PDB entry 9CXT | electron microscopy, 3.40 A resolution | chains A and B of the 6 polymer chains in the assembly

# Chain A
Protein: Hemagglutinin HA1 chain
Organism: Influenza A virus (strain A/Hong Kong/1/1968 H3N2)
UniProt: Q91MA7 (HEMA_I68A4); residues 1-328 here correspond to UniProt positions 17-344 (UniProt number = residue number + 16)
Amino-acid sequence (352 residues; numbered -23 to 328; the number before each row is that of its first residue; numbers below 1 keep their minus sign (Met-23 is residue -23)):
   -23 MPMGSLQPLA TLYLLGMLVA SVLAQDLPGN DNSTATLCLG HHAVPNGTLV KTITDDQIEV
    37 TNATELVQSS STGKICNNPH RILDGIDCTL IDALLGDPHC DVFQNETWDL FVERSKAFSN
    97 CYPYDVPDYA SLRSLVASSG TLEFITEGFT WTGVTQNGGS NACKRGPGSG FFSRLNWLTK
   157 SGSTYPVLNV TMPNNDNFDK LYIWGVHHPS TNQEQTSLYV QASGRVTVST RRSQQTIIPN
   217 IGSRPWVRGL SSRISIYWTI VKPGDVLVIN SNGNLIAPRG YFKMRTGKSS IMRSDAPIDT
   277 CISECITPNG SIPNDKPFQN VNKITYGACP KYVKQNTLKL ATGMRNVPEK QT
Unresolved in the structure: -23 to 9, 327-328
Sequence notes: initiating methionine (-23); expression tag (-22 to 0)
Disulfide bonds: Cys52-Cys277, Cys64-Cys76, Cys97-Cys139, Cys281-Cys305
Covalent attachments: N-acetylglucosamine (NAG) linked to Asn22, Asn38, Asn81, Asn165, Asn285
UniProt features mapped onto this chain:
  - glycosylation (N-linked (GlcNAc...) asparagine): Asn8, Asn22, Asn38, Asn81, Asn165, Asn285
From the paper describing this entry:
  - post-translational modification sites: Asn165
  - post-translational modification sites: Asn22, Asn38, Asn285 (by similarity / conservation)

# Chain B
Protein: Hemagglutinin HA2 chain, Green fluorescent protein fusion
Organism: Influenza A virus (strain A/Hong Kong/1/1968 H3N2)
UniProt: chimeric construct of Q91MA7, P42212: residues 0-179 from Q91MA7 (HEMA_I68A4) positions 345-524 (UniProt number = residue number + 345); residues 320-462 from P42212 positions 91-233 (UniProt number = residue number - 229)
Amino-acid sequence (494 residues; row label = number of the first residue in the row; numbering starts at 0):
     0 RGLFGAIAGF IENGWEGMID GWYGFRHQNS EGTGQAADLK STQAAIDQIN GKLNRVIEKT
    60 NEKFHQIEKE FSEVEGRIQD LEKYVEDTKI DLWSYNAELL VALENQHTID LTDSEMNKLF
   120 EKTRRQLREN AEDMGNGCFK IYHKCDNACI ESIRNGTYDH DVYRDEALNN RFQIKGVELK
   180 LELIKRMKQI EDKIEEIESK QKKIENEIAR IKKIKLVPRG SVDENLYFQA MSKGEELFTG
   240 VVPILVELDG DVNGHKFSVR GEGEGDATNG KLTLKFICTT GKLPVPWPTL VTTLTYGVQC
   300 FSRYPDHMKR HDFFKSAMPE GYVQERTISF KDDGTYKTRA EVKFEGDTLV NRIELKGIDF
   360 KEDGNILGHK LEYNFNSHNV YITADKQKNG IKANFKIRHN VEDGSVQLAD HYQQNTPIGD
   420 GPVLLPDNHY LSTQSVLSKD PNEKRDHMVL LEFVTAAGIT HGMSSAWSHP QFEKGGGSGG
   480 GSGGSAWSHP QFEK
Unresolved in the structure: 0-6, 172-493
Sequence notes: linker (180-319); conflict Ser328 (Phe99 in P42212), Thr334 (Asn105 in P42212), Phe374 (Tyr145 in P42212), Thr382 (Met153 in P42212), Ala392 (Val163 in P42212), Val400 (Ile171 in P42212), Val435 (Ala206 in P42212); expression tag (463-493)
Disulfide bonds: Cys144-Cys148
Covalent attachments: N-acetylglucosamine (NAG) linked to Asn154
UniProt features mapped onto this chain:
  - site: Arg0, Gly1 (Cleavage)
  - glycosylation: Asn154 (N-linked (GlcNAc...) asparagine)

# Interface between chain A and chain B
Pairs across the interface - 122 pairs, chain A then chain B:
  Thr10(A) with Ile140(B); His142(B)
  Ala11(A) with Gln27(B); Phe138(B); Lys139(B); Ile140(B), hydrogen bond (backbone-backbone); Cys144(B)
  Thr12(A) with His26(B); Gln27(B), hydrogen bond (backbone-backbone); Met133(B); Phe138(B)
  Leu13(A) with Phe24(B), hydrophobic; Arg25(B); Thr122(B); Cys137(B); Phe138(B), hydrogen bond (backbone-backbone); Ile140(B), hydrophobic; Ile152(B), hydrophobic
  Cys14(A) with Trp14(B); Phe24(B); Arg25(B), hydrogen bond (backbone-backbone); Gly136(B); Cys137(B), disulfide
  Leu15(A) with Phe9(B); Trp14(B); Gly23(B); Phe24(B), hydrophobic; Met115(B), hydrophobic; Leu118(B); Phe119(B), hydrophobic; Thr122(B); Gly136(B), hydrogen bond (backbone-backbone)
  Gly16(A) with Trp14(B); Tyr22(B); Gly23(B), hydrogen bond (backbone-backbone); Met115(B)
  His17(A) with Phe9(B), hydrogen bond (side chain-backbone); Gly13(B); Trp14(B), hydrogen bond (backbone-backbone); Trp21(B); Tyr22(B); Met115(B)
  His18(A) with Trp14(B); Met17(B); Trp21(B), hydrogen bond (backbone-backbone)
  Ala19(A) with Gly13(B); Trp14(B), hydrogen bond (backbone-backbone); Glu15(B)
  Val26(A) with Asn104(B)
  Lys27(A) with Glu97(B), salt bridge; Ala101(B); Asn104(B), hydrogen bond (backbone-side chain)
  Thr28(A) with Ala101(B); Asn104(B); Gln105(B), hydrogen bond
  Ile29(A) with Ala101(B), hydrophobic; Gln105(B), hydrogen bond (backbone-side chain)
  Thr30(A) with Gln105(B), hydrogen bond (backbone-side chain)
  Val36(A) with Ile108(B), hydrophobic
  Leu42(A) with Val100(B), hydrophobic
  Arg109(A) with Glu67(B), salt bridge
  Ser110(A) with His64(B), hydrogen bond
  Ser114(A) with His64(B)
  Lys264(A) with Phe63(B)
  Ser265(A) with His64(B)
  Ser266(A) with Phe63(B); His64(B)
  Arg269(A) with Glu67(B), salt bridge
  Pro293(A) with Glu57(B)
  Phe294(A) with Glu57(B); Ala96(B), hydrophobic
  Lys299(A) with Lys68(B), hydrogen bond (backbone-side chain)
  Ile300(A) with Lys68(B); Glu69(B)
  Thr301(A) with Gln65(B), hydrogen bond (backbone-side chain)
  Tyr302(A) with Lys62(B); Phe63(B), hydrophobic
  Gly303(A) with Asn60(B); Glu61(B); Lys62(B), hydrogen bond (backbone-backbone)
  Ala304(A) with Thr59(B); Glu61(B)
  Cys305(A) with Thr59(B); Asn60(B)
  Lys307(A) with Lys58(B), hydrogen bond (side chain-backbone); Trp92(B)
  Tyr308(A) with Ile89(B), hydrophobic
  Val309(A) with Ser93(B)
  Lys310(A) with Ile89(B); Asp90(B), salt bridge; Ser93(B), hydrogen bond (backbone-side chain)
  Gln311(A) with Ser93(B), hydrogen bond (side chain-backbone); Glu97(B), hydrogen bond
  Leu314(A) with Ala96(B), hydrophobic; Glu97(B)
  Lys315(A) with Val100(B); Asn104(B), hydrogen bond (backbone-side chain)
  Leu316(A) with Leu52(B), hydrophobic; Glu103(B); Asn104(B)
  Ala317(A) with Asn104(B), hydrogen bond (backbone-side chain); Thr107(B)
  Thr318(A) with Trp21(B); Ile48(B); Leu52(B)
  Gly319(A) with Thr107(B)
  Met320(A) with Trp21(B), hydrophobic; Tyr22(B); Thr111(B)
  Arg321(A) with Ile108(B); Asp112(B), salt bridge
  Val323(A) with Ile10(B); Glu11(B); Asn12(B); Gly13(B), hydrogen bond (backbone-backbone)
  Pro324(A) with Asn12(B); Glu15(B)
  Glu325(A) with Asn12(B), hydrogen bond (backbone-side chain); Gly13(B); Trp14(B); Glu15(B), hydrogen bond (side chain-backbone); Gly16(B)
Also at the interface, not in a pair above, chain A (54 interface residues in all): Val20, Pro21, Ile34, Ala113, Asn290
Also at the interface, not in a pair above, chain B (67 interface residues in all): Gly20, Asn28, Glu85, Leu98, Leu102, Tyr141, Lys143, Ile149, Arg153
Inter-chain disulfides: Cys14(A)-Cys137(B)

# Summary
The interface between chain A and chain B involves 54 residues on one side and 67 on the other; the contacts
include 1 disulfide bond, 27 hydrogen bonds and 5 salt bridges. Polar contacts include Lys27(A)-Glu97(B),
Arg109(A)-Glu67(B) and Arg269(A)-Glu67(B). From the paper: modification sites Asn165(A), Asn22(A) and Asn38(A)
among others.
Here chain A is Hemagglutinin HA1 chain and chain B is Hemagglutinin HA2 chain, Green fluorescent protein
fusion, both from Influenza A virus (strain A/Hong Kong/1/1968 H3N2). Entry 9CXT (Hemagglutinin A/Hong
Kong/1/68 produced in GnTI- cells) was determined by electron microscopy (same publication as 9D0Y, 9D1U, 9D2M
and 9CXU).
